PDB entry 6OY8 | X-ray diffraction, 1.53 A resolution | chains B and C of the 3 polymer chains in the assembly

Chain B (and C):
Name: Macrophage migration inhibitory factor
From: Homo sapiens
Notes: EC 5.3.2.1, 5.3.3.12; chain C of this document is another copy of the same molecule, construct and numbering; everything in this record applies to it too
Reference sequence: P14174 (MIF_HUMAN); residues 1-114 here correspond to UniProt positions 2-115 (UniProt number = residue number + 1)
Sequence (114 residues; row label = number of the first residue in the row):
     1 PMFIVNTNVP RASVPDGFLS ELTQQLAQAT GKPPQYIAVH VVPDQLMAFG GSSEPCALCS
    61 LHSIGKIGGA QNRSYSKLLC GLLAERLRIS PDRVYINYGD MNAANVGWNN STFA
Differences from the reference sequence: engineered mutation G99 (Tyr100 in P14174)
UniProt features mapped onto this chain:
  - active site: P1 (Proton acceptor)
  - binding site (substrate): K32, I64, N97
  - modified residue: K77 (N6-acetyllysine)
From the paper describing this entry:
  - mutagenesis - Y98G: decreased catalytic activity
  - catalytic residues: P1 (citing earlier work)
  - mutagenesis - Y98F: increased catalytic activity

Chain B / chain C interface:
Contacting residue pairs (60):
  N6(B) - H40(C)
  Q45(B) - H40(C)  hydrogen bond
  Q45(B) - V42(C)
  L46(B) - R11(C)
  L46(B) - L19(C)  hydrophobic
  L46(B) - H40(C)
  L46(B) - V41(C)  hydrogen bond (backbone-backbone)
  L46(B) - P43(C)
  M47(B) - L19(C)
  M47(B) - V39(C)
  M47(B) - H40(C)
  A48(B) - A38(C)
  A48(B) - V39(C)  hydrogen bond (backbone-backbone)
  F49(B) - Q35(C)
  F49(B) - I37(C)
  F49(B) - W108(C)
  G50(B) - P34(C)
  G50(B) - Q35(C)
  G50(B) - I37(C)  hydrogen bond (backbone-backbone)
  G51(B) - T23(C)
  L58(B) - M2(C)  hydrophobic
  L58(B) - I4(C)  hydrophobic
  L58(B) - A38(C)  hydrophobic
  L58(B) - H40(C)
  I67(B) - N105(C)
  N72(B) - A104(C)  hydrogen bond (side chain-backbone)
  N72(B) - N105(C)  hydrogen bond
  N72(B) - T112(C)
  R73(B) - N110(C)
  R73(B) - S111(C)
  R73(B) - T112(C)
  S76(B) - G107(C)
  S76(B) - N110(C)
  S76(B) - S111(C)  hydrogen bond (side chain-backbone)
  S76(B) - T112(C)
  K77(B) - N110(C)  hydrogen bond (backbone-backbone)
  C80(B) - N110(C)
  P91(B) - N109(C)  hydrogen bond (backbone-backbone)
  P91(B) - N110(C)
  D92(B) - W108(C)  hydrogen bond (backbone-side chain)
  D92(B) - N109(C)
  V94(B) - G107(C)
  V94(B) - W108(C)
  Y95(B) - P1(C)
  Y95(B) - M2(C)  hydrophobic
  Y95(B) - Y36(C)  hydrogen bond (side chain-backbone)
  Y95(B) - G107(C)
  Y95(B) - W108(C)
  Y95(B) - F113(C)  hydrophobic
  I96(B) - N105(C)
  I96(B) - V106(C)
  I96(B) - G107(C)  hydrogen bond (backbone-backbone)
  N97(B) - M2(C)
  N97(B) - H62(C)
  N97(B) - M101(C)
  N97(B) - N105(C)
  N97(B) - V106(C)
  Y98(B) - M101(C)
  Y98(B) - N105(C)  hydrogen bond (backbone-backbone)
  Y98(B) - G107(C)
Interface residues without a listed pair, chain B (25 interface residues in all): G69, G81, R93
Interface residues without a listed pair, chain C (30 interface residues in all): V14, A114

Overview:
25 residues of chain B face 30 of chain C across their interface, with 13 hydrogen bonds. Among the polar
pairs are Q45(B)-H40(C), N72(B)-A104(C) and N72(B)-N105(C). Curated annotation (UniProt) lists active-site
residue P1(B) and 3 substrate-binding residues on chain B. From the paper: the catalytic residue P1(B); Y98G
of chain B reduces catalytic activity.
Both chains are Macrophage migration inhibitory factor (Homo sapiens). Entry 6OY8 (Crystal structure of Y99G
mutant of human macrophage migration inhibitory factor) was determined by X-ray diffraction (same publication
as 6OYE, 6OYB, 6OYG, 5UMJ and 5UMK).
